PDB entry 8APD | electron microscopy, 3.70 A resolution | chains A1 and E1 of the 42 polymer chains in the assembly

[Chain A1]
Name: ATP synthase subunit alpha, mitochondrial
From: Trypanosoma brucei brucei
UniProt: Q9GS23 (ATPA_TRYBB); residue numbers follow UniProt; this construct covers 1-584
Amino-acid sequence (584 residues; numbered 1 to 584; the number before each row is that of its first residue):
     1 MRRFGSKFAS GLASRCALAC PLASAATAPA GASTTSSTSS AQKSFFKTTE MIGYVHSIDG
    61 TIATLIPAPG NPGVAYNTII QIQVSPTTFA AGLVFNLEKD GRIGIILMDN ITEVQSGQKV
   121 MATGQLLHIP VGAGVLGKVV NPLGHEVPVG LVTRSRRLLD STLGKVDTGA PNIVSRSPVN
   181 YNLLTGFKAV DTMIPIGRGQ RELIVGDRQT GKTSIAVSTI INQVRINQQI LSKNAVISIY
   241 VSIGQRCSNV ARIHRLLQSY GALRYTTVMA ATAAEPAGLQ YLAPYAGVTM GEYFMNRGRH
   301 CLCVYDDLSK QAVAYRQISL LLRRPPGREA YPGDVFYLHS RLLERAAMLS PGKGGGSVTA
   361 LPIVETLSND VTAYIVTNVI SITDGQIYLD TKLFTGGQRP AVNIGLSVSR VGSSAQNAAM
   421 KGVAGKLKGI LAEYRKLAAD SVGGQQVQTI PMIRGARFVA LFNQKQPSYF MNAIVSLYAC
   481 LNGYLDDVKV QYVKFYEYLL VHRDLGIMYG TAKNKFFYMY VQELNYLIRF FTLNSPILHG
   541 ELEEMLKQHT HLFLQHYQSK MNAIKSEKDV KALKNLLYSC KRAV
Disordered / not traced: 1-44, 151-160
Ion coordination: Mg2+: T213 (together with ATP)
Residues lining bound ligands: ATP (adenosine-5'-triphosphate): R208, Q209, T210, G211, K212, T213, S214, F394, R399, P400, Q464, K465
Swiss-Prot annotation at these positions:
  - binding site (ATP): D207 to S214, Q464
  - site: L159, D160 (Cleavage), S407 (Required for activity)

[Chain E1]
Name: ATP synthase subunit beta, mitochondrial
From: Trypanosoma brucei brucei
Notes: EC 7.1.2.2
UniProt: Q9GPE9 (ATPB_TRYBB); residues 1-519 here = UniProt positions 1-519
Amino-acid sequence (519 residues; row label = number of the first residue in the row):
     1 MLTRFRSAVL RGAVSITGAR AASTAPVADH KGRVGHVSQV IGAVVDVHFA DGVPPVLTAL
    61 DVVDKLGRDE PLTLEIVQHL DAHTGRCIAM QTTDLLKLKA KVVSTGGNIS VPVGRETLGR
   121 IFNVLGDAID QRGPVGEKLR MPIHAVAPKL ADQAAEDAVL TTGIKVIDLI LPYCKGGKIG
   181 LFGGAGVGKT VIIMELINNV AKGHGGFSVF AGVGERTREG TDLYLEMMQS KVIDLKGESK
   241 CVLVYGQMNE PPGARARVAQ SALTMAEYFR DVEGQDVLLF IDNIFRFTQA NSEVSALLGR
   301 IPAAVGYQPT LAEDLGQLQE RITSTTKGSI TSVQAVYVPA DDITDPAPAT TFSHLDATTV
   361 LDRAVAESGI YPAVNPLECA SRIMDPDVIS VDHYNVAQDV VQMLTKYREL QDIIAVLGID
   421 ELSEEDKLIV DRARKLVKFL SQPFQVAEVF TGMTGHYVQL DDTIDSFSGL LMGTYDQVPE
   481 MAFYMVGGIN SVLEKAKKMA EEAAELEKMR RARVAQASS
Disordered / not traced: 1-27, 514-519
Swiss-Prot annotation at these positions:
  - binding site (ATP): G184 to V191, R216

[How chain A1 and chain E1 interact]
Contacting residue pairs (63; chain A1 residue first):
  N71(A1) - K99(E1)
  V74(A1) - K97(E1)
  A75(A1) - L96(E1)
  A75(A1) - K97(E1)
  Y76(A1) - V40(E1)  hydrophobic
  Y76(A1) - G42(E1)  hydrogen bond (side chain-backbone)
  Y76(A1) - T93(E1)
  Y76(A1) - L95(E1)  hydrogen bond (backbone-backbone)
  Y76(A1) - L96(E1)  hydrogen bond (backbone-backbone)
  N77(A1) - D94(E1)  hydrogen bond
  T78(A1) - L95(E1)
  N96(A1) - V40(E1)
  N96(A1) - I41(E1)
  L97(A1) - Q39(E1)
  L97(A1) - V40(E1)  hydrogen bond (backbone-backbone)
  L97(A1) - L96(E1)
  E98(A1) - Q39(E1)
  E98(A1) - L98(E1)
  K99(A1) - S38(E1)
  K99(A1) - Q39(E1)
  L126(A1) - L95(E1)  hydrophobic
  D167(A1) - D94(E1)
  A170(A1) - N249(E1)
  N172(A1) - Q131(E1)
  I173(A1) - T221(E1)  hydrogen bond (backbone-side chain)
  I173(A1) - Y245(E1)  hydrophobic
  I173(A1) - Q247(E1)
  V174(A1) - I129(E1)
  V174(A1) - D130(E1)
  R176(A1) - T217(E1)
  R176(A1) - T221(E1)
  P178(A1) - L225(E1)  hydrophobic
  V179(A1) - R218(E1)
  R201(A1) - R216(E1)
  R324(A1) - I41(E1)
  R324(A1) - G42(E1)
  P325(A1) - A296(E1)
  P325(A1) - L297(E1)
  P325(A1) - G299(E1)
  G333(A1) - E293(E1)
  D334(A1) - L297(E1)
  F336(A1) - R255(E1)
  F336(A1) - Q289(E1)
  F336(A1) - E293(E1)
  Y337(A1) - N249(E1)
  Y337(A1) - E250(E1)
  Y337(A1) - P251(E1)  hydrophobic
  S340(A1) - M248(E1)  hydrogen bond (side chain-backbone)
  E344(A1) - T217(E1)  hydrogen bond
  E344(A1) - M248(E1)
  E344(A1) - N249(E1)
  I380(A1) - R216(E1)
  S381(A1) - R216(E1)  hydrogen bond (backbone-side chain)
  S381(A1) - M248(E1)
  S381(A1) - R286(E1)  hydrogen bond (backbone-side chain)
  I382(A1) - R216(E1)  hydrogen bond (backbone-side chain)
  I382(A1) - M248(E1)  hydrophobic
  T383(A1) - R216(E1)  hydrogen bond (backbone-side chain)
  D384(A1) - R216(E1)  salt bridge
  D384(A1) - R218(E1)  salt bridge
  R410(A1) - A185(E1)
  R410(A1) - R216(E1)
  R410(A1) - E219(E1)  salt bridge
Other interface residues (no listed pair), chain A1 (39 interface residues in all): F95, P171, R341, T372, V411
Other interface residues (no listed pair), chain E1 (41 interface residues in all): D81, T84, I121, G220, P252, A340

[In short]
The interface between chain A1 and chain E1 involves 39 residues on one side and 41 on the other, with 12
hydrogen bonds and 3 salt bridges. Among the polar pairs are D384(A1)-R216(E1), D384(A1)-R218(E1) and
R410(A1)-E219(E1). Chain A1 binds ATP.
Here chain A1 is ATP synthase subunit alpha, mitochondrial and chain E1 is ATP synthase subunit beta,
mitochondrial, both from Trypanosoma brucei brucei. Entry 8APD (rotational state 1d of the Trypanosoma brucei
mitochondrial ATP synthase dimer) was determined by electron microscopy (same publication as 8AP6, 8AP7, 8AP8,
8AP9, 8APA, 8APB and 7 further entries).
